Entry 5C6E (X-ray diffraction, 1.70 A resolution); this record covers chains A and B.

# Chain A
Molecule: Hemoglobin subunit alpha
Organism: Equus caballus
Reference sequence: P01958 (HBA_HORSE); residues 1-141 here correspond to UniProt positions 2-142 (UniProt number = residue number + 1)
Chain sequence (141 residues; each row starts with the number of its first residue):
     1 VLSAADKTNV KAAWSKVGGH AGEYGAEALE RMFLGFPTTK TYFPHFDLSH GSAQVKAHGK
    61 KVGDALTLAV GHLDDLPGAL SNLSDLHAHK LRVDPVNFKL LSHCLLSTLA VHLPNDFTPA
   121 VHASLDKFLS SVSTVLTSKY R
Metal / ion sites: heme Fe near H87 (its only coordinating residue here)
Ligand contacts:
  - cyanide ion (CYN): L29, F43, H58, V62, H87, L101
  - heme (HEM): M32, T39, Y42, F43, H45, F46, H58, K61, V62, A65, L66, L83, L86, H87, L91, V93, N97, F98, L101, V132, L136
From the paper describing this entry:
  - contacts within the chain: H20-E23 (hydrogen bond), E27-H112 (hydrogen bond)
  - heme coordination: H87
  - disease-associated variants - H103R: decreased stability (citing earlier work)
  - binding site for cyanide ion: H58

# Chain B
Molecule: Hemoglobin subunit beta
Organism: Equus caballus
Reference sequence: P02062 (HBB_HORSE); residues 1-146 here = UniProt positions 1-146
Chain sequence (146 residues; each row starts with the number of its first residue):
     1 VQLSGEEKAA VLALWDKVNE EEVGGEALGR LLVVYPWTQR FFDSFGDLSN PGAVMGNPKV
    61 KAHGKKVLHS FGEGVHHLDN LKGTFAALSE LHCDKLHVDP ENFRLLGNVL VVVLARHFGK
   121 DFTPELQASY QKVVAGVANA LAHKYH
Metal / ion sites: heme Fe near H92 (its only coordinating residue here)
Ligand contacts:
  - cyanide ion (CYN): L28, F42, H63, V67, H92
  - heme (HEM): T38, F41, F42, S44, F45, H63, K66, V67, S70, F71, F85, L88, L91, H92, L96, V98, N102, F103, L106, V137, L141
From the paper describing this entry:
  - contacts within the chain: E20-H69 (hydrogen bond), H69-E73 (hydrogen bond), E26-H117 (hydrogen bond), E22-H117 (salt bridge)
  - conformationally variable residues (side-chain flip): H97, H117
  - heme coordination: H92
  - disease-associated variants - Q127R, Q131R: decreased stability (citing earlier work)
  - binding site for cyanide ion: H63

# Chain A / chain B interface
Pairs across the interface - 36 pairs, chain A then chain B:
  E30(A) - E125(B)
  R31(A) - F122(B)  hydrogen bond (side chain-backbone)
  R31(A) - T123(B)
  R31(A) - P124(B)
  R31(A) - Q127(B)  hydrogen bond
  L34(A) - P124(B)  hydrophobic
  L34(A) - E125(B)
  L34(A) - A128(B)
  G35(A) - A128(B)
  F36(A) - Q131(B)
  H103(A) - N108(B)
  H103(A) - V111(B)
  H103(A) - V112(B)
  H103(A) - Q127(B)  hydrogen bond
  H103(A) - Q131(B)  hydrogen bond
  S107(A) - V112(B)
  S107(A) - A115(B)
  S107(A) - Q127(B)  hydrogen bond
  A110(A) - V112(B)
  A110(A) - R116(B)
  V111(A) - A115(B)  hydrophobic
  V111(A) - G119(B)
  V111(A) - K120(B)
  P114(A) - R116(B)  hydrogen bond (backbone-side chain)
  F117(A) - R30(B)  hydrogen bond (backbone-side chain)
  F117(A) - V112(B)  hydrophobic
  F117(A) - R116(B)
  T118(A) - R30(B)  hydrogen bond (backbone-side chain)
  P119(A) - R30(B)
  P119(A) - V33(B)
  P119(A) - M55(B)  hydrophobic
  H122(A) - R30(B)  hydrogen bond
  H122(A) - V34(B)
  A123(A) - V34(B)  hydrophobic
  D126(A) - V34(B)
  D126(A) - Y35(B)
Interface residues without a listed pair, chain A (17 interface residues in all): K127
Interface features reported in the paper:
  - residue pairs: H103(A)-N108(B) (water-mediated contact)

# Summary
The interface between chain A and chain B involves 17 residues on one side and 19 on the other; the contacts
include 9 hydrogen bonds. Polar pairs include R31(A)-F122(B), R31(A)-Q127(B) and H103(A)-Q127(B). The authors
report a water-mediated contact between H103(A) and N108(B). The paper reports a binding site for cyanide ion
at H58(A) and H63(B); Q127R and Q131R of chain B reduce stability.
Chain A is Hemoglobin subunit alpha and chain B is Hemoglobin subunit beta, both from Equus caballus; the
structure, Joint X-ray/neutron structure of equine cyanomet hemoglobin in R state, was determined by X-ray
diffraction.
